Entry 3RTF (X-ray diffraction, 1.70 A resolution); this record covers chains B and D.

Chain B (and D):
Molecule: Glutamate receptor 2
From: Rattus norvegicus
Notes: chain D of this document is another copy of the same molecule, construct and numbering; everything in this record applies to it too
Reference sequence: P19491 (GRIA2_RAT); the construct has insertions or renumbered stretches relative to UniProt, so the offset changes along the chain: 4-117 = UniProt 414-527; 120-261 = UniProt 653-794
Amino-acid sequence (258 residues; numbered 4 to 261; the number before each row is that of its first residue):
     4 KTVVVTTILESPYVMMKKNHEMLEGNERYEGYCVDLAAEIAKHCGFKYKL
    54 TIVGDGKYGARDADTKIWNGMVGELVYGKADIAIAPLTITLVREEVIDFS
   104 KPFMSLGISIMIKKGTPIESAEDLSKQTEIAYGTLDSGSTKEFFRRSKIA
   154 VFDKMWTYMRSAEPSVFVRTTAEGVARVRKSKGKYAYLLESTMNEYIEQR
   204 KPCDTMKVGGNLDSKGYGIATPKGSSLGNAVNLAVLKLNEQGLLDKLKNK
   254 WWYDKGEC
Disulfides: C206-C261
Construct notes: linker (118-119)
Ion coordination: Zn2+ site 1 near H23 (its only coordinating residue here); Zn2+ site 2: E42, K45, H46 (shared with 1 residue of chain F)
Residues lining bound ligands: chlorowillardiine (CWD; 3-(5-chloro-2,4-dioxo-3,4-dihydropyrimidin-1(2H)-yl)-L-alanine): E13, Y61, P89, L90, T91, R96, L138, S140, G141, S142, T143, T174, L191, L192, E193, M196, Y220
UniProt features mapped onto this chain:
  - binding site (L-glutamate): P89, T91, R96, S142, T143, E193
  - site: R64 (Interaction with the cone snail toxin Con-ikot-ikot), I121 (Crucial to convey clamshell closure to channel opening), R148 (Interaction with the cone snail toxin Con-ikot-ikot), K240 (Interaction with the cone snail toxin Con-ikot-ikot)
  - modified residue (Phosphoserine): S150, S184

Chain B / chain D interface:
Residue-residue contacts (22; chain B residue first):
  T93(B) with E243(D)
  L94(B) with L236(D), hydrophobic; K240(D); E243(D), hydrogen bond (backbone-side chain)
  E97(B) with K104(D), salt bridge; N235(D), hydrogen bond; L236(D); L239(D)
  F102(B) with K104(D), hydrogen bond (backbone-side chain)
  S103(B) with K104(D)
  K104(B) with I92(D); E97(D), salt bridge; F102(D), hydrogen bond (side chain-backbone); S103(D)
  P105(B) with P105(D)
  S217(B) with N242(D), hydrogen bond (backbone-side chain)
  N235(B) with E97(D), hydrogen bond
  L236(B) with L94(D)
  L239(B) with E97(D)
  N242(B) with S217(D), hydrogen bond (side chain-backbone)
  E243(B) with T93(D); L94(D), hydrogen bond (side chain-backbone)
Interface residues without a listed pair, chain B (17 interface residues in all): I92, S108, K218, K240
Interface residues without a listed pair, chain D (18 interface residues in all): E98, S108, D248

In short:
17 residues of chain B face 18 of chain D across their interface; the contacts include 8 hydrogen bonds and 2
salt bridges. Polar contacts include E97(B)-K104(D), L94(B)-E243(D) and E97(B)-N235(D). Chain B binds
chlorowillardiine. Curated annotation (UniProt) lists 6 L-glutamate-binding residues on chain B.
Chain B and chain D are both Glutamate receptor 2 (Rattus norvegicus); the structure, Chlorowillardiine bound
to the ligand binding domain of GluA2, was determined by X-ray diffraction, deposited together with 3RT6, 3RT8
and 3RTW.
